3ODL - chains A and B; structure by X-ray diffraction, 2.31 A resolution.

== Chain A ==
Protein: Cyclophilin A
Source organism: Homo sapiens
Notes: EC 5.2.1.8
UniProtKB: A8K220 (A8K220_HUMAN); residues 1-165 here = UniProt positions 1-165
Sequence (165 residues; numbered 1 to 165; the number before each row is that of its first residue):
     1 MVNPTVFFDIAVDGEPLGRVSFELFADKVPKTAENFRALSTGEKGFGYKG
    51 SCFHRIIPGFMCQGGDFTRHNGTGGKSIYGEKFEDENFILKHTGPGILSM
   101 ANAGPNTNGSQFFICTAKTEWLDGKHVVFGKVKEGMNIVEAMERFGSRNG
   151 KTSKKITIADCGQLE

== Chain B ==
Protein: Voclosporin
Sequence (11 residues; numbered 1 to 11; the number before each row is that of its first residue):
     1 ALLVXAGLVLA
Sequence notes: engineered mutation YYA_5 (Bmt in NOR00033)
Modified positions: Ala1 (D-alanine; DAL); Leu2, Leu3, Leu8, Leu10 (N-methylleucine; MLE); Val4 (N-methylvaline; MVA); YYA (2,4,5-trideoxy-2-(methylamino)-4-[(2Z)-penta-2,4-dien-1-yl]-L-xylonic acid) at position 5; Ala6 (alpha-aminobutyric acid; ABA); Gly7 (sarcosine; SAR)
Covalent attachments: covalent link Ala1-Ala11

== Interface between chain A and chain B ==
Pairs across the interface - 27 pairs, chain A then chain B:
  Arg55(A) with Leu3(B), hydrogen bond (side chain-backbone); Val4(B); YYA_5(B); Val9(B)
  Phe60(A) with Leu2(B); Leu3(B); Val4(B)
  Met61(A) with Val4(B)
  Gln63(A) with Val4(B); YYA_5(B), hydrogen bond (side chain-backbone)
  Gly72(A) with Ala6(B); Gly7(B), hydrogen bond (backbone-backbone)
  Ala101(A) with Val4(B); Ala6(B)
  Asn102(A) with Val4(B), hydrogen bond (backbone-backbone); YYA_5(B); Ala6(B), hydrogen bond (backbone-backbone)
  Ala103(A) with YYA_5(B); Ala6(B)
  Gln111(A) with Ala6(B)
  Phe113(A) with Val4(B)
  Trp121(A) with Leu2(B), hydrogen bond (side chain-backbone)
  Leu122(A) with Leu2(B); Leu3(B); Val4(B)
  His126(A) with Val4(B); YYA_5(B)
Also at the interface, not in a pair above, chain A (14 interface residues in all): Gly104
Also at the interface, not in a pair above, chain B (8 interface residues in all): Leu8
The authors on this interface:
  - interface residues, chain A: Ala103(A)

== Summary ==
14 residues of chain A face 8 of chain B across their interface; the contacts include 6 hydrogen bonds. Polar
pairs include Arg55(A)-Leu3(B), Gln63(A)-YYA_5(B) and Trp121(A)-Leu2(B). The paper reports the interface
residue Ala103(A).
Here chain A is Cyclophilin A (Homo sapiens) and chain B is Voclosporin. Entry 3ODL (Crystal structure of
cyclophilin A in complex with Voclosporin Z-ISA247) was determined by X-ray diffraction (same publication as
3ODI).
